PDB entry 7ND3 | electron microscopy, 3.70 A resolution | chains B and H of the 5 polymer chains in the assembly

Chain B:
Protein: Spike glycoprotein
Organism: Severe acute respiratory syndrome coronavirus 2
UniProtKB: P0DTC2 (SPIKE_SARS2); residue numbers follow UniProt; this construct covers 1-1208
Sequence (1288 residues; numbered 1 to 1288; the number before each row is that of its first residue):
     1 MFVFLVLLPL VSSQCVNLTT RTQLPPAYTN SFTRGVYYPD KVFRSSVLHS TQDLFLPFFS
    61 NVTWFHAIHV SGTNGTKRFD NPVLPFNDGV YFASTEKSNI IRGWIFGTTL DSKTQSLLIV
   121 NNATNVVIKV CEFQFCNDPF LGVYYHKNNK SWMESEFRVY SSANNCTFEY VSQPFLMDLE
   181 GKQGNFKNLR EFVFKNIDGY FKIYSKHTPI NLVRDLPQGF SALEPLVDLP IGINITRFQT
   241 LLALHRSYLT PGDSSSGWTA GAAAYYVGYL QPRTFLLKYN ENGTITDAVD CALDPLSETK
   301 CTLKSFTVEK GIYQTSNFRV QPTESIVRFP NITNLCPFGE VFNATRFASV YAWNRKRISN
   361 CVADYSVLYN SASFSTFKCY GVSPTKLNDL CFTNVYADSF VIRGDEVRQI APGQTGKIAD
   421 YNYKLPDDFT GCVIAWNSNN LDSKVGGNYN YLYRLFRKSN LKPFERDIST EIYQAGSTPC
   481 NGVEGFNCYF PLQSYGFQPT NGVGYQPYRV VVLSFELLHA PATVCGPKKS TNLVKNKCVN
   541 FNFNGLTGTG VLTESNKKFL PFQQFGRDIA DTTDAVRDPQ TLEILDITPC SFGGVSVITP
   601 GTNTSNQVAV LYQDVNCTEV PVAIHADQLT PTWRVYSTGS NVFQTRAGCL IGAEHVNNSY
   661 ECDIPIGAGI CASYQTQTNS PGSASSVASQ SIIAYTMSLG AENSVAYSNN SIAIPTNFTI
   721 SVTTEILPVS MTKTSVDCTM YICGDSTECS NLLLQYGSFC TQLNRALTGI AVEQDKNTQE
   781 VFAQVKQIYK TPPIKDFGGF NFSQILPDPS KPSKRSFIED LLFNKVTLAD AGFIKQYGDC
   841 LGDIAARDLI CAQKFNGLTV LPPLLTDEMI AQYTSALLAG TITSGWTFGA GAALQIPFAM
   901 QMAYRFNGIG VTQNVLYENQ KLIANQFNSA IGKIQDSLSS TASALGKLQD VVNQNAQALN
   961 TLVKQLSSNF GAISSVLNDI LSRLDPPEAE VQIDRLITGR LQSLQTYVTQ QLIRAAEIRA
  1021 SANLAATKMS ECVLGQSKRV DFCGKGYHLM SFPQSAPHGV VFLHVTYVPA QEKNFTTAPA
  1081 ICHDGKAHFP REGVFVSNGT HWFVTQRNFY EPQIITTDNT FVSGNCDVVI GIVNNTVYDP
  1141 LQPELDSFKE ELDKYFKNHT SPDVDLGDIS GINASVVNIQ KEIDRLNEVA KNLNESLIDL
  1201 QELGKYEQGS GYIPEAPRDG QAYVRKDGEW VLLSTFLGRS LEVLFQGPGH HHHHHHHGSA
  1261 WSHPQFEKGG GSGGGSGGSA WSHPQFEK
Disordered / not traced: 1-26, 67-80, 141-163, 173-187, 197-199, 211-214, 243-262, 621-640, 677-688, 828-848, 1148-1288
Cystine bridges: Cys131-Cys166, Cys291-Cys301, Cys336-Cys361, Cys379-Cys432, Cys391-Cys525, Cys480-Cys488, Cys538-Cys590, Cys617-Cys649, Cys662-Cys671, Cys738-Cys760, Cys743-Cys749, Cys1032-Cys1043, Cys1082-Cys1126
Glycans and other covalent adducts: N-acetylglucosamine (NAG) linked to Asn61, Asn234, Asn282, Asn331, Asn343, Asn603, Asn616, Asn657, Asn709, Asn717, Asn801, Asn1074, Asn1098, Asn1134
Construct notes: engineered mutation Gly682 (Arg in P0DTC2), Ser683 (Arg in P0DTC2), Ser685 (Arg in P0DTC2), Pro986 (Lys in P0DTC2), Pro987 (Val in P0DTC2); expression tag (1209-1288)

Chain H:
Protein: COVOX-40 heavy chain
Organism: Homo sapiens
Sequence (237 residues; each row starts with the number of its first residue; numbers below 1 keep their minus sign (Ile-12 is residue -12)):
   -12 ILFLVATATG VHSQVQLVES GGGLVQPGGS LRLSCAVSGF TVSRNYMSWV RQAPGKGLEW
    48 VSLIYSGGST FYADSVKGRF TISRDNSKNT LYLQMNSLRA EDTAVYYCAR DLFHRSGYHD
   108 YWGQGTLVTV SSASTKGPSV FPLAPSSKST SGGTAALGCL VKDYFPEPVT VSWNSGALTS
   168 GVHTFPAVLQ SSGLYSLSSV VTVPSSSLGT QTYICNVNHK PSNTKVDKKV EPKSCDK
Disordered / not traced: -12 to 1, 100-103, 119-224
Cystine bridges: Cys22-Cys95

Interface between chain B and chain H:
Pairs across the interface (37):
  Thr415(B) - Phe58(H)
  Gly416(B) - Tyr52(H)
  Gly416(B) - Phe58(H)
  Lys417(B) - Tyr52(H)
  Asp420(B) - Tyr52(H)
  Asp420(B) - Ser56(H)  hydrogen bond
  Tyr421(B) - Tyr33(H)
  Tyr421(B) - Tyr52(H)
  Tyr421(B) - Ser53(H)  hydrogen bond
  Tyr421(B) - Gly54(H)  hydrogen bond (side chain-backbone)
  Leu455(B) - Tyr33(H)  hydrogen bond (backbone-side chain)
  Leu455(B) - Leu99(H)
  Phe456(B) - Tyr33(H)  hydrophobic
  Phe456(B) - Leu99(H)
  Arg457(B) - Ser53(H)  hydrogen bond (backbone-side chain)
  Arg457(B) - Gly54(H)
  Lys458(B) - Ser53(H)
  Lys458(B) - Gly54(H)
  Ser459(B) - Gly54(H)
  Asn460(B) - Gly54(H)
  Asn460(B) - Ser56(H)  hydrogen bond
  Tyr473(B) - Arg31(H)  hydrogen bond (side chain-backbone)
  Tyr473(B) - Ser53(H)
  Gln474(B) - Arg31(H)
  Ala475(B) - Thr28(H)
  Ala475(B) - Arg31(H)
  Ala475(B) - Asn32(H)  hydrogen bond (backbone-side chain)
  Gly476(B) - Thr28(H)  hydrogen bond (backbone-side chain)
  Ser477(B) - Thr28(H)  hydrogen bond (backbone-side chain)
  Phe486(B) - Val2(H)  hydrophobic
  Phe486(B) - Gly26(H)
  Phe486(B) - Arg97(H)
  Asn487(B) - Gly26(H)  hydrogen bond (side chain-backbone)
  Asn487(B) - Phe27(H)
  Asn487(B) - Arg97(H)  hydrogen bond
  Tyr489(B) - Arg97(H)  hydrogen bond
  Tyr489(B) - Leu99(H)
Other interface residues (no listed pair), chain H (15 interface residues in all): Gly55

Overview:
The interface between chain B and chain H involves 19 residues on one side and 15 on the other, with 13
hydrogen bonds. Polar contacts include Asp420(B)-Ser56(H), Tyr421(B)-Ser53(H) and Tyr421(B)-Gly54(H).
N-acetylglucosamine is covalently linked to Asn61(B), Asn234(B), Asn282(B), Asn331(B), Asn343(B) and Asn603(B)
and 8 more.
Chain B is Spike glycoprotein (Severe acute respiratory syndrome coronavirus 2) and chain H is COVOX-40 heavy
chain (Homo sapiens); the structure, EM structure of SARS-CoV-2 Spike glycoprotein in complex with COVOX-40
Fab, was determined by electron microscopy, deposited together with 7BEH, 7BEJ, 7BEK, 7ND4, 7ND6 and 7ND7.
